Entry 8UCN (electron microscopy, 3.31 A resolution); this record covers chains a and b of the 10 polymer chains in the assembly.

# Chain a
Protein: Cytochrome c oxidase subunit 1
Organism: Komagataella pastoris
Reference sequence: F2R0K8 (F2R0K8_KOMPC); residue numbers follow UniProt; this construct covers 1-535
Chain sequence (535 residues; each row starts with the number of its first residue):
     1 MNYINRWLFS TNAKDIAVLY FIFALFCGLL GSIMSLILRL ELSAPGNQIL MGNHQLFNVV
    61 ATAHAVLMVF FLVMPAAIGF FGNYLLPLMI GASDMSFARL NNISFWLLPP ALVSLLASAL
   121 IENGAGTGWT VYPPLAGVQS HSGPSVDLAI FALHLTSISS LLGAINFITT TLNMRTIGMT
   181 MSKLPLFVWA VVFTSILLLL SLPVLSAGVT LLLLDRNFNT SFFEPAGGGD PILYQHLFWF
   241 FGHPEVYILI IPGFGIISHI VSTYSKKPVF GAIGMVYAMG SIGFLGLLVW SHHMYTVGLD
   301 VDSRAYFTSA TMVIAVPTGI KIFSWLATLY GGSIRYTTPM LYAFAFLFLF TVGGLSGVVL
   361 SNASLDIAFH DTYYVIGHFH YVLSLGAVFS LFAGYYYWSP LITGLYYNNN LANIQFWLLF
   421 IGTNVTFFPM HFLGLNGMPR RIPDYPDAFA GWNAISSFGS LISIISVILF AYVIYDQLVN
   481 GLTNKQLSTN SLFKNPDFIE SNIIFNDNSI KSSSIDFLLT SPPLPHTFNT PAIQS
Construct notes: conflict I4 (Met in F2R0K8), I16 (Met in F2R0K8), I22 (Met in F2R0K8), 34 further conflict positions vs the reference (F2R0K8) not listed
Metal / ion sites: Cu ion: H243, H292, H293
Residues lining bound ligands:
  - heme a (HEA), molecule 1: F21, A24, G28, L29, S35, L38, R39, L42, F57, A61, H64, A65, M68, V69, L72, A76, G128, W129, Y373, I376, F379, H380, L383, S384, V388, L391, F392, T426, F427, M430, R440, R441, S463, V467
  - heme a (HEA), molecule 2: W129, W239, H243, V246, Y247, I250, H292, H293, I314, A315, G319, F323, F350, G354, L355, G357, V358, L360, S361, D366, H370, V375, H378, F379, V382, L383, R440
  - phosphatidylethanolamine (PTY), molecule 1: S96, F97, A98, R99, L100, I103, I158, L162
  - phosphatidylethanolamine (PTY), molecule 2: F270, A327, Y330
  - phosphatidylethanolamine (PTY), molecule 3: Y336, L341, F344, W417, F420

# Chain b
Protein: Cytochrome c oxidase subunit 2
Organism: Komagataella pastoris
Chain sequence (236 residues; each row starts with the number of its first residue):
    14 DVPTPWGIFF QDSATPNMEG IIELHNNIMF YLVLILTFVS YILYTIIYNY SNATIVHKYM
    74 NHGQLIEIVW TTLPAVILLI IAFPSFILLY LCDEVISPAM TIKAIGLQWY WKYEYSDFIN
   134 DDGEIVEFES YVIPEELLED GQLRLLDVDA SVVVPVDTHI RFIVSSADVI HDFCVPALGV
   194 KVDASPGRLN QTSALIQREG VYYGQCSELC GVMHSAMPIK IEAVSLYEFI NWLDEQ
Metal / ion sites: dinuclear copper ion: C219, C223, M230
Residues lining bound ligands:
  - heme a (HEA): I48, V52, P87, L91
  - phosphatidylethanolamine (PTY): F51, I55, Y72, M73, G76, I79, V82, W83, L86

# How chain a and chain b interact
Residue-residue contacts (101):
  P45(a) with R157(b)
  G46(a) with R157(b)
  H54(a) with V225(b); M226(b)
  N58(a) with G224(b)
  Y132(a) with E221(b)
  P134(a) with V182(b); I183(b), hydrophobic
  L135(a) with C223(b)
  P225(a) with P199(b), hydrophobic
  K266(a) with V69(b)
  K267(a) with H70(b), hydrogen bond (side chain-backbone); M73(b), hydrogen bond (side chain-backbone); N74(b)
  P268(a) with N74(b)
  F270(a) with M73(b); N74(b); H75(b); W83(b), hydrophobic
  G271(a) with N74(b)
  T296(a) with K194(b); D196(b), hydrogen bond
  V297(a) with D196(b); R201(b), hydrogen bond (backbone-side chain); N203(b)
  G298(a) with R201(b)
  D302(a) with Y103(b)
  R304(a) with L102(b)
  A305(a) with Y103(b)
  T308(a) with F99(b)
  M312(a) with L91(b); I94(b), hydrophobic
  V316(a) with L91(b), hydrophobic
  I320(a) with W83(b)
  F323(a) with W83(b), hydrophobic
  L326(a) with L56(b), hydrophobic; I59(b)
  L329(a) with I59(b)
  Y330(a) with Y63(b), hydrogen bond
  G331(a) with I68(b); H70(b)
  G332(a) with Y63(b)
  S333(a) with N65(b); A66(b), hydrogen bond (side chain-backbone); V69(b)
  I334(a) with I59(b), hydrophobic; Y63(b); S64(b); N65(b), hydrogen bond (backbone-backbone)
  Y336(a) with I60(b); S64(b)
  T351(a) with L49(b)
  L355(a) with L45(b); L49(b), hydrophobic
  V359(a) with H38(b); L45(b), hydrophobic
  N362(a) with I41(b); S98(b), hydrogen bond
  A363(a) with L102(b), hydrophobic
  S364(a) with I34(b); S98(b); L101(b); L102(b)
  L365(a) with I34(b); H38(b)
  I367(a) with N30(b); I34(b), hydrophobic; G192(b); K194(b)
  F369(a) with F23(b), hydrophobic
  H370(a) with K194(b); E221(b)
  D371(a) with D185(b); S220(b); E221(b)
  F432(a) with G20(b); I21(b)
  L435(a) with I21(b); F23(b)
  N436(a) with T17(b), hydrogen bond (side chain-backbone); G20(b); F22(b); Q24(b), hydrogen bond (backbone-side chain)
  P439(a) with Q218(b); C219(b)
  R440(a) with H227(b)
  R441(a) with L222(b); H227(b), hydrogen bond (backbone-side chain)
  I442(a) with H227(b)
  D444(a) with R157(b), salt bridge; L158(b); S228(b)
  Y445(a) with R157(b), hydrogen bond (backbone-side chain)
  D447(a) with R157(b), salt bridge
  A448(a) with P16(b), hydrophobic; T17(b); P18(b)
  F449(a) with P16(b), hydrophobic
  G451(a) with W19(b)
  W452(a) with W19(b); G20(b), hydrogen bond (side chain-backbone)
Other interface residues (no listed pair), chain a (73 interface residues in all): Q55, G126, P231, I232, Q235, V301, S324, F344, L347, F348, V352, V358, A368, P443, P446, F498
Other interface residues (no listed pair), chain b (69 interface residues in all): L37, V52, I55, T67, K71, G76, E80, T84, L159, V195, G200

# Summary
Chain a and chain b form an interface of 73 and 69 residues respectively, with 13 hydrogen bonds and 2 salt
bridges. Polar contacts include D444(a)-R157(b), D447(a)-R157(b) and K267(a)-H70(b). One heme a molecule and
one phosphatidylethanolamine molecule are bound between chain a and chain b.
Chain a is Cytochrome c oxidase subunit 1 and chain b is Cytochrome c oxidase subunit 2, both from
Komagataella pastoris; the structure, Komagataella pastoris Cytochrome c oxidase in complex with human VMAT2
and Histamine, was determined by electron microscopy.
